PDB entry 6B38 | X-ray diffraction, 1.48 A resolution | chains A and B

# Chain A (and B)
Protein: HIV-1 Protease
From: Human immunodeficiency virus 1
Notes: EC 3.4.23.16; chain B of this document is another copy of the same molecule, construct and numbering; everything in this record applies to it too
UniProtKB: P04587 (POL_HV1B5); residues 1-99 here correspond to UniProt positions 501-599 (UniProt number = residue number + 500)
Chain sequence (99 residues; row label = number of the first residue in the row):
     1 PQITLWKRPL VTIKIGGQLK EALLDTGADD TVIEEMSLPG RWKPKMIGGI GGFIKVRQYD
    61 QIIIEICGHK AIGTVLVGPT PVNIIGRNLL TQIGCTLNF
Sequence notes: conflict K7 (Gln507 in P04587), I33 (Leu533 in P04587), I63 (Leu563 in P04587)
Ligand contacts: CKM (N-(3-fluoro-2-{2-[(2S,6R)-6-methyl-1-(phenylsulfonyl)piperazin-2-yl]ethyl}phenyl)-3,3-bis(4-fluorophenyl)propanamide): R8, L23, D25, G27, A28, D29, D30, V32, I47, G48, G49, I50, T80, P81, V82, I84
Curated features (UniProtKB/Swiss-Prot):
  - region (Dimerization of protease): P1 to L5, G49 to K55, N88 to F99
  - active site: D25 (For protease activity)
  - site: F99 (Cleavage)

# How chain A and chain B interact
Contacting residue pairs (104):
  P1(A) - L97(B)
  P1(A) - N98(B)
  P1(A) - F99(B)  hydrogen bond (backbone-backbone)
  Q2(A) - T96(B)
  Q2(A) - L97(B)
  Q2(A) - N98(B)  hydrogen bond
  I3(A) - T96(B)
  I3(A) - L97(B)  hydrogen bond (backbone-backbone)
  I3(A) - F99(B)  hydrophobic
  L5(A) - T26(B)
  L5(A) - R87(B)  hydrogen bond (backbone-side chain)
  L5(A) - L90(B)  hydrophobic
  L5(A) - T91(B)
  L5(A) - C95(B)
  W6(A) - R87(B)  hydrogen bond (backbone-side chain)
  W6(A) - T91(B)
  K7(A) - R87(B)
  R8(A) - D29(B)  salt bridge
  R8(A) - R87(B)
  P9(A) - T26(B)
  P9(A) - R87(B)
  L23(A) - G27(B)
  L24(A) - T26(B)  hydrogen bond (backbone-side chain)
  L24(A) - L97(B)  hydrophobic
  D25(A) - D25(B)
  D25(A) - T26(B)
  D25(A) - G27(B)  hydrogen bond (side chain-backbone)
  T26(A) - L5(B)
  T26(A) - P9(B)
  T26(A) - L24(B)  hydrogen bond (side chain-backbone)
  T26(A) - D25(B)
  T26(A) - T26(B)  hydrogen bond (side chain-backbone)
  T26(A) - L97(B)
  G27(A) - L23(B)
  G27(A) - D25(B)  hydrogen bond (backbone-side chain)
  D29(A) - R8(B)  salt bridge
  G48(A) - I50(B)
  G49(A) - I50(B)
  G49(A) - P81(B)
  I50(A) - V32(B)  hydrophobic
  I50(A) - I47(B)  hydrophobic
  I50(A) - G49(B)
  I50(A) - I50(B)  hydrogen bond (backbone-backbone)
  I50(A) - G51(B)  hydrogen bond (backbone-backbone)
  I50(A) - G52(B)
  I50(A) - I54(B)  hydrophobic
  I50(A) - T80(B)
  I50(A) - P81(B)
  I50(A) - I84(B)  hydrophobic
  G51(A) - G51(B)
  G51(A) - G52(B)
  G51(A) - I54(B)
  G52(A) - I50(B)
  G52(A) - G51(B)
  I54(A) - I50(B)
  C67(A) - F99(B)  hydrophobic
  H69(A) - F99(B)
  T80(A) - I50(B)
  P81(A) - G49(B)
  R87(A) - L5(B)  hydrogen bond (side chain-backbone)
  R87(A) - W6(B)  hydrogen bond (side chain-backbone)
  R87(A) - K7(B)  hydrogen bond (side chain-backbone)
  R87(A) - R8(B)
  R87(A) - P9(B)
  L90(A) - L5(B)  hydrophobic
  T91(A) - L5(B)
  T91(A) - W6(B)
  Q92(A) - W6(B)
  I93(A) - F99(B)
  G94(A) - N98(B)
  G94(A) - F99(B)
  C95(A) - L5(B)
  C95(A) - L97(B)  hydrophobic
  C95(A) - N98(B)
  C95(A) - F99(B)  hydrophobic
  T96(A) - Q2(B)
  T96(A) - I3(B)
  T96(A) - T4(B)
  T96(A) - T96(B)
  T96(A) - L97(B)
  T96(A) - N98(B)  hydrogen bond (backbone-backbone)
  L97(A) - P1(B)
  L97(A) - Q2(B)
  L97(A) - I3(B)  hydrogen bond (backbone-backbone)
  L97(A) - P9(B)  hydrophobic
  L97(A) - L24(B)  hydrophobic
  L97(A) - T26(B)
  L97(A) - C95(B)  hydrophobic
  L97(A) - T96(B)
  L97(A) - L97(B)  hydrophobic
  N98(A) - P1(B)
  N98(A) - Q2(B)  hydrogen bond
  N98(A) - G94(B)
  N98(A) - C95(B)
  N98(A) - T96(B)  hydrogen bond (backbone-backbone)
  N98(A) - N98(B)  hydrogen bond
  F99(A) - P1(B)  hydrogen bond (backbone-backbone)
  F99(A) - I3(B)  hydrophobic
  F99(A) - L24(B)  hydrophobic
  F99(A) - C67(B)  hydrophobic
  F99(A) - H69(B)
  F99(A) - I93(B)
  F99(A) - G94(B)
  F99(A) - C95(B)  hydrophobic
Other interface residues (no listed pair), chain A (40 interface residues in all): T4, I47, F53, P79, I84
Other interface residues (no listed pair), chain B (39 interface residues in all): G48, I66

# In short
The interface between chain A and chain B involves 40 residues on one side and 39 on the other, with 21
hydrogen bonds and 2 salt bridges. Among the polar pairs are R8(A)-D29(B), Q2(A)-N98(B) and L5(A)-R87(B).
Chain A binds compound CKM.
Both chains are HIV-1 Protease (Human immunodeficiency virus 1). Entry 6B38 (Crystal Structure of HIV Protease
complexed with
N-(3-fluoro-2-(2-((2S,6R)-6-methyl-1-(phenylsulfonyl)piperazin-2-yl)ethyl)phenyl)-3,3-bis(4-fluorophenyl)propanamide)
was determined by X-ray diffraction, deposited together with 6B36, 6B3C, 6B3F, 6B3G and 6B3H.
